Entry 4MTD (X-ray diffraction, 2.50 A resolution); this record covers chains A and B of the 6 polymer chains in the assembly.

[Chain A (and B)]
Name: Zinc uptake regulation protein
From: Escherichia coli
Notes: chain B of this document is another copy of the same molecule, construct and numbering; everything in this record applies to it too
UniProt: P0AC51 (ZUR_ECOLI); numbering as in UniProt (aligned over 1-171)
Chain sequence (171 residues; row label = number of the first residue in the row):
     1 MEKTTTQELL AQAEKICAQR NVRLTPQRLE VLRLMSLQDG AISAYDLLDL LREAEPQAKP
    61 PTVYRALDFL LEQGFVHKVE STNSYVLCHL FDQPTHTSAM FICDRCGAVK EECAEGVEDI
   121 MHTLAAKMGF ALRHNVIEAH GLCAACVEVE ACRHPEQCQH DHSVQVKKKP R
Unresolved in the structure: 1-3, 153-171 (chain B: 1-2, 153-171)
Bound ions: Zn2+ site 1: His77, Cys88, His96, Glu111; Zn2+ site 2: Cys103, Cys106, Cys143, Cys146
Reported in the primary citation:
  - Zn2+ coordination: His77, Cys88, His96, Cys103, Cys106, Glu111, Cys143, Cys146
  - mutagenesis - C88S, C103S: abolished binding to znuABC operator DNA
  - mutagenesis - C103S: abolished binding to Zn2+
  - mutagenesis - C88S: decreased binding to Zn2+
  - binding site for znuABC operator DNA: Arg23, Thr25, Gln27, Arg28, Ala44 to Glu72
  - specificity-determining residues: Tyr45 (by similarity / conservation)
  - self-association interface (contacts with another copy of this molecule); pairs are residue here / residue on that copy: Asp49-Arg52 (salt bridge)
  - mutagenesis - D49A, R52A: unchanged binding to Zn2+
  - mutagenesis - R52A (K_d2_ = 220 nM): decreased binding to znuABC operator DNA

[Interface between chain A and chain B]
Pairs across the interface - 5 pairs, chain A then chain B:
  Tyr45(A) with Lys59(B)
  Asp49(A) with Arg52(B), salt bridge
  Arg52(A) with Asp49(B), salt bridge; Arg52(B)
  Lys59(A) with Tyr45(B)
Interface residues without a listed pair, chain A (5 interface residues in all): Pro60
Interface residues without a listed pair, chain B (5 interface residues in all): Pro60
The authors on this interface:
  - pairs named by the authors: Asp49(A)-Arg52(B) (salt bridge), Arg52(A)-Asp49(B) (salt bridge)

[Overview]
The chain A/chain B interface involves 5 residues from each chain; the contacts include 2 salt bridges. The
salt-bridged pair is Asp49(A)-Arg52(B). The paper describes salt bridges between Asp49(A) and Arg52(B) and
Arg52(A) and Asp49(B). From the paper: a binding site for znuABC operator DNA at Arg23(A), Thr25(A) and
Gln27(A) among others; C88S and C103S of chain A abolish binding to znuABC operator DNA; 4 substitutions were
tested in all.
Both chains are Zinc uptake regulation protein (Escherichia coli). Entry 4MTD (Zinc Uptake Regulator Complexed
With Zinc AND DNA) was determined by X-ray diffraction together with 4MTE from the same study.
